PDB entry 8J1N | electron microscopy, 2.51 A resolution | chains A and B

Chain A:
Protein: Mitochondrial brown fat uncoupling protein 1
Organism: Homo sapiens
UniProtKB: P25874 (UCP1_HUMAN); residues 0-306 here correspond to UniProt positions 1-307 (UniProt number = residue number + 1)
Amino-acid sequence (363 residues; numbered -56 to 306; the number before each row is that of its first residue; numbers below 1 keep their minus sign (Met-56 is residue -56)):
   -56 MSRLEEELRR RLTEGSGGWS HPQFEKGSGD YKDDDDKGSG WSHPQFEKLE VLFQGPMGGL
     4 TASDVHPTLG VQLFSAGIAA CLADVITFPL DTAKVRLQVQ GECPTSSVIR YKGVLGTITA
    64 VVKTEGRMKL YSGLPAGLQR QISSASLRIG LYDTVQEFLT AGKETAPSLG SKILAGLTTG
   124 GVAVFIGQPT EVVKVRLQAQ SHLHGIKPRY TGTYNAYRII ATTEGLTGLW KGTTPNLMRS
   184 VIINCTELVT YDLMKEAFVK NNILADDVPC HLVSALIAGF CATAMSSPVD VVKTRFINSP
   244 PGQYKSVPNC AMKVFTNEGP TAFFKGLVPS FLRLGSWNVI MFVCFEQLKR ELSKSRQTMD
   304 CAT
Not modelled in the structure: -56 to 8, 299-306
Differences from the reference sequence: initiating methionine (-56); expression tag (-55 to -1)
Residues lining bound ligands:
  - 2,4-dinitrophenol (DNF): Arg83, Gln84, Ser87, Arg91, Arg276, Leu277, Trp280, Asn281
  - 1,2-diacyl-sn-glycero-3-phosphocholine (PC1), molecule 1: Val28, Met71, Tyr74, Ser75, Gly76, Leu77, Pro78, Leu81, Leu140, Thr154, Gly155, Thr156
  - 1,2-diacyl-sn-glycero-3-phosphocholine (PC1), molecule 2: Arg53, Phe223, Ala227, Thr264, Phe267, Lys268, Leu270, Val271

Chain B:
Protein: Sybody 12F2
Notes: antibody fragment or engineered binder
Amino-acid sequence (131 residues; row label = number of the first residue in the row; numbers below 1 keep their minus sign (Met-1 is residue -1)):
    -1 MGQVQLVESG GGLVQAGGSL RLSCAASGFP VMYYNMHWYR QAPGKEREWV AAIESTGWWA
    59 HYADSVKGRF TISRDNAKNT VYLQMNSLKP EDTAVYYCNV KDFGWRWEAY DYWGQGTQVT
   119 VSSLEHHHHH H
Not modelled in the structure: -1 to 0, 125-129
Disulfides: Cys22-Cys96

Chain A / chain B interface:
Contacting residue pairs - 32 pairs, chain A then chain B:
  Glu45(A) - Trp57(B)  hydrogen bond (backbone-side chain)
  Cys46(A) - Trp57(B)  hydrophobic
  Cys46(A) - His59(B)  hydrogen bond
  Pro47(A) - Trp57(B)
  Pro47(A) - His59(B)  hydrogen bond (backbone-side chain)
  Pro243(A) - Trp56(B)  hydrophobic
  Pro244(A) - Trp56(B)
  Gly245(A) - Trp56(B)
  Gln246(A) - Thr54(B)
  Gln246(A) - Trp56(B)
  Asn252(A) - Tyr31(B)
  Met255(A) - Tyr31(B)  hydrophobic
  Lys256(A) - Met30(B)  hydrogen bond (side chain-backbone)
  Lys256(A) - Tyr31(B)
  Lys256(A) - Ser53(B)
  Phe258(A) - Gly102(B)  hydrogen bond (backbone-backbone)
  Phe258(A) - Trp103(B)
  Thr259(A) - Tyr31(B)  hydrogen bond (side chain-backbone)
  Thr259(A) - Tyr32(B)
  Thr259(A) - Lys99(B)
  Thr259(A) - Phe101(B)  hydrogen bond (backbone-backbone)
  Thr259(A) - Gly102(B)
  Asn260(A) - Tyr31(B)  hydrogen bond (side chain-backbone)
  Asn260(A) - Tyr32(B)
  Asn260(A) - Asn33(B)  hydrogen bond (side chain-backbone)
  Asn260(A) - Ser53(B)  hydrogen bond
  Asn260(A) - Phe101(B)
  Glu261(A) - Phe101(B)
  Gly262(A) - Phe101(B)
  Gly262(A) - Gly102(B)
  Pro263(A) - Gly102(B)
  Pro263(A) - Trp103(B)  hydrophobic
Also at the interface, not in a pair above, chain B (16 interface residues in all): Glu52, Asp100, Arg104

In short:
The chain A/chain B interface involves 16 residues from each chain, with 10 hydrogen bonds. Polar pairs
include Glu45(A)-Trp57(B), Cys46(A)-His59(B) and Pro47(A)-His59(B). Ligands of chain A: 2,4-dinitrophenol and
1,2-diacyl-sn-glycero-3-phosphocholine.
Here chain A is Mitochondrial brown fat uncoupling protein 1 (Homo sapiens) and chain B is Sybody 12F2. Entry
8J1N (Structure of human UCP1 in the DNP-bound state) was determined by electron microscopy together with 8HBV
and 8HBW from the same study.
